PDB entry 1YHA | X-ray diffraction, 2.50 A resolution | chains A and B

[Chain A (and B)]
Molecule: Gene V protein
From: Enterobacteria phage f1
Notes: chain B of this document is another copy of the same molecule, construct and numbering; everything in this record applies to it too
UniProtKB: P69543 (VHED_BPF1); residue numbers follow UniProt; this construct covers 1-87
Amino-acid sequence (87 residues; each row starts with the number of its first residue):
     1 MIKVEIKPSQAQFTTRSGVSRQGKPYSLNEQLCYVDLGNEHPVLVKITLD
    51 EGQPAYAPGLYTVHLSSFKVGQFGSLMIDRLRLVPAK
Construct notes: conflict H41 (Tyr in P69543)
UniProt features mapped onto this chain:
  - site (Involved in DNA binding): R16, R21, Y26, Y34, K46

[How chain A and chain B interact]
Pairs across the interface (27):
  R16(A) with F73(B)
  E30(A) with F73(B)
  L37(A) with L65(B); F68(B); L76(B), hydrophobic
  G38(A) with L65(B)
  V43(A) with V70(B), hydrophobic
  L44(A) with G74(B)
  V45(A) with V70(B), hydrophobic; G74(B); L76(B), hydrophobic
  K46(A) with F73(B); G74(B), hydrogen bond (backbone-backbone)
  L65(A) with D36(B); L37(B); G38(B)
  F68(A) with I2(B), hydrophobic; L37(B), hydrophobic; F68(B), hydrophobic; I78(B), hydrophobic
  V70(A) with V45(B), hydrophobic
  F73(A) with K46(B), hydrogen bond (backbone-side chain)
  G74(A) with K46(B), hydrogen bond (backbone-backbone)
  L76(A) with L37(B), hydrophobic; I78(B), hydrophobic
  I78(A) with F68(B), hydrophobic; L76(B), hydrophobic
Other interface residues (no listed pair), chain A (19 interface residues in all): I2, T48, M77, L81
Other interface residues (no listed pair), chain B (15 interface residues in all): L44, L81

[In short]
19 residues of chain A face 15 of chain B across their interface; the contacts include 3 hydrogen bonds. Among
the polar pairs are F73(A)-K46(B) and K46(A)-G74(B).
Both chains are Gene V protein (Enterobacteria phage f1). Entry 1YHA (Crystal structures of Y41H and Y41F
mutants of gene V protein from ff phage suggest possible ...) was determined by X-ray diffraction, deposited
together with 1YHB.
